PDB entry 3WDD | X-ray diffraction, 1.18 A resolution | chains A and B

== Chain A ==
Name: Probable ATP-dependent Clp protease ATP-binding subunit
Organism: Mycobacterium tuberculosis
Notes: fragment: N-terminal domain
Reference sequence: P0A522 (CLPC_MYCTU); residue numbers follow UniProt; this construct covers 1-145
Sequence (153 residues; row label = number of the first residue in the row):
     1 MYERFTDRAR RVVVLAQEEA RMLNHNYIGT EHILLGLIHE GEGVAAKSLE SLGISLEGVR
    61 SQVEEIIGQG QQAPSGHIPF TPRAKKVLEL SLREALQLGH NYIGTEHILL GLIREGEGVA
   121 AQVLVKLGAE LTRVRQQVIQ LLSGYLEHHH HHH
Not modelled in the structure: 148-153
Sequence notes: engineered mutation Tyr-2 (Phe in P0A522); expression tag (146-153)
From the paper describing this entry:
  - conformationally variable residues (side-chain flip): Tyr-2, Phe-80
  - mutagenesis - F80Y, E89A: increased growth in response to CymA1
  - mutagenesis - E89Q: unchanged growth in response to CymA1
  - mutagenesis - F80A: unchanged growth in response to CymA
  - mutagenesis - F80A (160-fold), F80Y (10-fold): decreased binding to CymA1

== Chain B ==
Name: Cyclomarin A
Sequence (7 residues; numbered 1 to 7; the number before each row is that of its first residue):
     1 WLAFVLV
Modified / non-standard residues: Trp-1 ((betaR)-beta-hydroxy-1-[(3R)-3-hydroxy-2-methylbutan-2-yl]-L-tryptophan; WRP); Leu-2 ((4r)-5-hydroxy-n-methyl-l-leucine; WLU); Phe-4 ((betar)-beta-methoxy-l-phenylalanine; WPA); Leu-6 (n-methylleucine; MLE); Val-7 ((2S,3R)-2-amino-3,5-dimethylhex-4-enoic acid; WVL)
Covalently attached groups: covalent link Trp-1/Val-7

== How chain A and chain B interact ==
Pairs across the interface - 23 pairs, chain A then chain B:
  Met-1(A) with Trp-1(B)
  Tyr-2(A) with Trp-1(B); Phe-4(B), hydrogen bond (side chain-backbone); Leu-6(B); Val-7(B)
  Val-13(A) with Val-5(B); Leu-6(B)
  Val-14(A) with Val-5(B), hydrophobic
  Gln-17(A) with Val-5(B)
  Ile-28(A) with Val-5(B), hydrophobic
  His-77(A) with Phe-4(B); Val-5(B)
  Ile-78(A) with Phe-4(B)
  Pro-79(A) with Ala-3(B); Phe-4(B)
  Phe-80(A) with Ala-3(B), hydrogen bond (backbone-backbone); Phe-4(B)
  Lys-85(A) with Leu-2(B), hydrogen bond (side chain-backbone)
  Leu-88(A) with Trp-1(B); Leu-2(B)
  Glu-89(A) with Trp-1(B); Leu-2(B)
  Leu-92(A) with Trp-1(B)
Also at the interface, not in a pair above, chain A (15 interface residues in all): Phe-5

== In short ==
15 residues of chain A and 7 residues of chain B are in contact; the contacts include 3 hydrogen bonds. Polar
contacts include Tyr-2(A)/Phe-4(B), Lys-85(A)/Leu-2(B) and Phe-80(A)/Ala-3(B). The paper reports that F80Y and
E89A of chain A increase growth in response to CymA1; conformational variability at Tyr-2(A) and Phe-80(A); 4
substitutions were tested in all.
Chain A is Probable ATP-dependent Clp protease ATP-binding subunit (Mycobacterium tuberculosis) and chain B is
Cyclomarin A; the structure, Mutant N-terminal domain of Mycobacterium tuberculosis ClpC1, F2Y, bound to
Cyclomarin A, was determined by X-ray diffraction, deposited together with 3WDB, 3WDC and 3WDE.
